4U8F - chains A and B; structure by X-ray diffraction, 1.55 A resolution.

Chain A (and B):
Protein: Putative uncharacterized protein gbs1892
Source organism: Streptococcus agalactiae NEM316
Notes: chain B of this document is another copy of the same molecule, construct and numbering; everything in this record applies to it too
UniProtKB: Q8E369 (Q8E369_STRA3); residues 1-212 here = UniProt positions 1-212
Sequence (220 residues; each row starts with the number of its first residue):
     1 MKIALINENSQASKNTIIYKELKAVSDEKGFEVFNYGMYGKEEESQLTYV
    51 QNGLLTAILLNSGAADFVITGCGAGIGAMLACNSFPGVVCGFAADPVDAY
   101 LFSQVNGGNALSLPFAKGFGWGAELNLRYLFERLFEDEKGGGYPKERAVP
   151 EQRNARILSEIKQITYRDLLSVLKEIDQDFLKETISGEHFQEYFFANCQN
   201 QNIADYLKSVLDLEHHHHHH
Unresolved in the structure: 214-220 (chain B: 213-220)
Differences from the reference sequence: engineered mutation Ala74 (Thr in Q8E369); expression tag (213-220)
What the authors report for this chain:
  - binding site for l(+)-tartaric acid: Ser10, Cys72, Gly73, Ala74, Val105, Trp121, Arg147, Glu151
  - mutagenesis - C72A, T74A, N106A: decreased catalytic activity on Dhu
  - binding site for l(+)-tartaric acid: Asn106 (proposed by the authors, not directly observed)

How chain A and chain B interact:
Pairs across the interface (83):
  Asn9(A) - Arg147(B)
  Thr48(A) - Asn154(B)
  Tyr49(A) - Asn154(B)
  Tyr49(A) - Ala155(B)  hydrogen bond (side chain-backbone)
  Val50(A) - Asn154(B)
  Ile76(A) - Phe92(B)
  Ile76(A) - Phe102(B)  hydrophobic
  Ile76(A) - Asn106(B)
  Gly77(A) - Asn106(B)
  Met79(A) - Met79(B)  hydrophobic
  Met79(A) - Asn83(B)
  Met79(A) - Cys90(B)
  Met79(A) - Phe92(B)
  Leu80(A) - Asn83(B)
  Leu80(A) - Val89(B)  hydrophobic
  Leu80(A) - Cys90(B)
  Leu80(A) - Asn106(B)
  Leu80(A) - Leu158(B)  hydrophobic
  Ala81(A) - Leu158(B)  hydrophobic
  Asn83(A) - Met79(B)
  Asn83(A) - Leu80(B)
  Asn83(A) - Asn83(B)
  Asn83(A) - Tyr166(B)  hydrogen bond (backbone-side chain)
  Ser84(A) - Leu158(B)
  Ser84(A) - Lys162(B)  hydrogen bond
  Ser84(A) - Thr165(B)  hydrogen bond (backbone-side chain)
  Ser84(A) - Tyr166(B)
  Phe85(A) - Ile161(B)  hydrophobic
  Phe85(A) - Thr165(B)
  Val89(A) - Leu80(B)  hydrophobic
  Cys90(A) - Met79(B)
  Cys90(A) - Leu80(B)
  Phe92(A) - Ile76(B)
  Phe92(A) - Phe92(B)  hydrophobic
  Asp95(A) - Lys117(B)  salt bridge
  Val97(A) - Lys117(B)
  Asp98(A) - Lys117(B)  salt bridge
  Leu101(A) - Lys117(B)
  Phe102(A) - Ile76(B)  hydrophobic
  Asn106(A) - Ile76(B)
  Asn106(A) - Gly77(B)
  Asn106(A) - Leu80(B)
  Lys117(A) - Asp95(B)  salt bridge
  Lys117(A) - Val97(B)
  Lys117(A) - Asp98(B)  salt bridge
  Lys117(A) - Leu101(B)
  Arg147(A) - Asn9(B)
  Arg147(A) - Ser10(B)
  Asn154(A) - Thr48(B)
  Asn154(A) - Tyr49(B)
  Asn154(A) - Val50(B)
  Ala155(A) - Tyr49(B)  hydrogen bond (backbone-side chain)
  Ile157(A) - Phe180(B)  hydrophobic
  Leu158(A) - Leu80(B)  hydrophobic
  Leu158(A) - Ala81(B)  hydrophobic
  Leu158(A) - Ser84(B)
  Ile161(A) - Phe85(B)  hydrophobic
  Ile161(A) - Ile176(B)  hydrophobic
  Ile161(A) - Phe180(B)  hydrophobic
  Lys162(A) - Ser84(B)  hydrogen bond
  Ile164(A) - Arg167(B)  hydrogen bond (backbone-side chain)
  Ile164(A) - Val172(B)
  Ile164(A) - Glu175(B)
  Ile164(A) - Ile176(B)  hydrophobic
  Thr165(A) - Ser84(B)  hydrogen bond (side chain-backbone)
  Thr165(A) - Phe85(B)
  Thr165(A) - Tyr166(B)
  Thr165(A) - Arg167(B)  hydrogen bond (backbone-backbone)
  Thr165(A) - Val172(B)
  Tyr166(A) - Asn83(B)  hydrogen bond (side chain-backbone)
  Tyr166(A) - Ser84(B)
  Tyr166(A) - Thr165(B)
  Tyr166(A) - Tyr166(B)  hydrophobic
  Tyr166(A) - Arg167(B)
  Arg167(A) - Ile164(B)  hydrogen bond (side chain-backbone)
  Arg167(A) - Thr165(B)  hydrogen bond (backbone-backbone)
  Arg167(A) - Tyr166(B)
  Arg167(A) - Arg167(B)
  Val172(A) - Thr165(B)
  Glu175(A) - Ile164(B)
  Ile176(A) - Ile161(B)  hydrophobic
  Ile176(A) - Ile164(B)  hydrophobic
  Phe180(A) - Ile157(B)  hydrophobic
Interface residues without a listed pair, chain A (41 interface residues in all): Ser10, Ala74, Gly91, Glu151
Interface residues without a listed pair, chain B (42 interface residues in all): Ala74, Gly91, Glu151, Gln163

In short:
41 residues of chain A face 42 of chain B across their interface, with 12 hydrogen bonds and 4 salt bridges.
Among the polar pairs are Asp95(A)-Lys117(B), Asp98(A)-Lys117(B) and Tyr49(A)-Ala155(B). From the paper: a
binding site for l(+)-tartaric acid at Ser10(A), Cys72(A) and Gly73(A) among others; C72A, T74A and N106A of
chain A reduce catalytic activity on Dhu.
Both chains are Putative uncharacterized protein gbs1892 (Streptococcus agalactiae NEM316). Entry 4U8F
(Crystal structure of 4-deoxy-L-threo-5-hexosulose-uronate ketol-isomerase complexed with a tartrate) was
determined by X-ray diffraction together with 4U8E and 4U8G from the same study.
